8G6E - chains Q and R of the 28 polymer chains in the assembly; structure by electron microscopy, 2.18 A resolution.

== Chain Q ==
Name: Proteasome subunit alpha type
From: Plasmodium falciparum NF54
UniProtKB: W7KN95 (W7KN95_PLAFO); numbering as in UniProt (aligned over 1-246)
Chain sequence (246 residues; row label = number of the first residue in the row):
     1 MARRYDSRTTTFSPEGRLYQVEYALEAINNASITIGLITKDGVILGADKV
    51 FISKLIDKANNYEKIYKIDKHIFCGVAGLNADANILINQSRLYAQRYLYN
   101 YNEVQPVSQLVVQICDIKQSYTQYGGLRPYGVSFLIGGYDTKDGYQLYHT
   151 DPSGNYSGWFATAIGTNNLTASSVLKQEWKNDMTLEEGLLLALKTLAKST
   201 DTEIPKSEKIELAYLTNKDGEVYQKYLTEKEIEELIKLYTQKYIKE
Disordered / not traced: 1, 244-246
Residues lining bound ligands: YRE ((7S,10S,13S)-N-cyclopentyl-10-[2-(morpholin-4-yl)ethyl]-9,12-dioxo-13-(2-oxopyrrolidin-1-yl)-2-oxa-8,11-diazabicyclo[13.3.1]nonadeca-1(19),15,17-triene-7-carboxamide): Arg96, Tyr99, Asn100
Reported in the primary citation:
  - binding site for YRE: Tyr99

== Chain R ==
Name: Proteasome subunit alpha type
From: Plasmodium falciparum NF54
UniProtKB: A0A2I0BS43 (A0A2I0BS43_PLAFO); numbering as in UniProt (aligned over 1-241)
Chain sequence (241 residues; numbered 1 to 241; the number before each row is that of its first residue):
     1 MSYDRAITVFSPDGHLLQVEHALEAVKKGGCAVAIKSSNFAVLAVEKKNI
    51 PKLQNPKTTEKLIKLDEHNCLAFAGLNADARVLVNKTRLECQRYYLNMDE
   101 PAPVDYIAKYVAKVQQKFTHRGGVRPFGIATLIAGFKNNKEICIYQTEPS
   151 GIYAAWKAQAIGKNAKIVQEFLEKNYQENMEQKDCIFLALKAIFEVVELS
   201 SKNVEVALLTEKDLTFIEEQEINSMVELIDQERTKNNEQNE
Disordered / not traced: 1, 238-241

== Chain Q / chain R interface ==
Contacting residue pairs (63; chain Q residue first):
  Arg3(Q) with Arg5(R)
  Asp6(Q) with Tyr3(R), hydrogen bond; Arg5(R), salt bridge
  Arg8(Q) with Arg5(R)
  Thr10(Q) with Ile7(R); Arg125(R)
  Thr11(Q) with Ile7(R); Gln18(R)
  Phe12(Q) with Gln18(R), hydrogen bond (backbone-side chain); His21(R); Ala22(R), hydrophobic; Arg125(R); Pro126(R)
  Ser13(Q) with His21(R), hydrogen bond (backbone-side chain)
  Pro14(Q) with His21(R)
  Glu15(Q) with Glu24(R); Lys28(R)
  Gly16(Q) with His21(R); Ala25(R)
  Arg17(Q) with Lys28(R)
  Leu18(Q) with Arg125(R)
  Cys115(Q) with Arg81(R), hydrogen bond (backbone-side chain)
  Asp116(Q) with Arg81(R), salt bridge
  Gln119(Q) with Ala78(R); Asp79(R), hydrogen bond; Val82(R); Arg125(R)
  Thr122(Q) with Arg125(R), hydrogen bond
  Gln123(Q) with Phe118(R); Val124(R); Arg125(R), hydrogen bond (side chain-backbone); Pro126(R); Phe127(R)
  Tyr124(Q) with Phe118(R); Gly123(R); Val124(R), hydrophobic
  Gly125(Q) with Tyr3(R); Gly123(R), hydrogen bond (backbone-backbone)
  Gly126(Q) with Tyr3(R)
  Asp143(Q) with Lys57(R), salt bridge
  Tyr148(Q) with Thr58(R)
  Ser153(Q) with Ala78(R)
  Gly154(Q) with Ala78(R); Arg81(R), hydrogen bond (backbone-side chain)
  Asn155(Q) with Asn77(R), hydrogen bond; Ala78(R)
  Tyr156(Q) with Arg81(R)
  Ser157(Q) with Gln54(R)
  Gly158(Q) with Gln54(R); Asn55(R), hydrogen bond (backbone-backbone); Thr58(R)
  Trp159(Q) with Leu53(R); Gln54(R); Asn55(R)
  Phe160(Q) with Lys52(R); Leu53(R), hydrogen bond (backbone-backbone); Gln54(R); Asn55(R)
  Ala161(Q) with Leu53(R)
  Ser172(Q) with Leu53(R)
  Leu175(Q) with Lys52(R)
  Lys176(Q) with Lys52(R), hydrogen bond (backbone-side chain)
  Trp179(Q) with Lys52(R), hydrogen bond (backbone-side chain)
Other interface residues (no listed pair), chain Q (36 interface residues in all): Val112
Other interface residues (no listed pair), chain R (32 interface residues in all): Ile50, Pro56, Thr59, Leu76, Asn85, Gly128

== Summary ==
36 residues of chain Q face 32 of chain R across their interface; the contacts include 14 hydrogen bonds and 3
salt bridges. Polar contacts include Asp6(Q)-Arg5(R), Asp116(Q)-Arg81(R) and Asp143(Q)-Lys57(R). Ligands of
chain Q: compound YRE. From the paper: a binding site for YRE at Tyr99(Q).
Here chain Q is Proteasome subunit alpha type and chain R is Proteasome subunit alpha type, both from
Plasmodium falciparum NF54. Entry 8G6E (Structure of the Plasmodium falciparum 20S proteasome complexed with
inhibitor TDI-8304) was determined by electron microscopy, deposited together with 8G6F.
